Entry 5CZ2 (X-ray diffraction, 2.72 A resolution); this record covers chains A and B of the 4 polymer chains in the assembly.

== Chain A (and B) ==
Molecule: Pol polyprotein
Source organism: Mouse mammary tumor virus (strain BR6)
Notes: EC 2.7.7.49, 2.7.7.7, 3.1.26.4, 2.7.7.-, 3.1.-.-; chain B of this document is another copy of the same molecule, construct and numbering; everything in this record applies to it too
UniProtKB: P03365 (POL_MMTVB); residues 1-210 here correspond to UniProt positions 581-790 (UniProt number = residue number + 580)
Chain sequence (210 residues; numbered 1 to 210; the number before each row is that of its first residue):
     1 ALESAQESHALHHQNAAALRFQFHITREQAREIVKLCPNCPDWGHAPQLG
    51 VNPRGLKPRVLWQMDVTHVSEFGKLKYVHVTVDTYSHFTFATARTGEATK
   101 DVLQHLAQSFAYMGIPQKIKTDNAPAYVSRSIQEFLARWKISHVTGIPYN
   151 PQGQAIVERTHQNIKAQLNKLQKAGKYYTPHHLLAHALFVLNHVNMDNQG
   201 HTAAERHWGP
Disordered / not traced: 1-50, 146-153, 210 (chain B: 1-55, 145-153, 173-175, 210)
Ion coordination: Mg2+: Asp-65, Asp-122

== How chain A and chain B interact ==
Pairs across the interface - 34 pairs, chain A then chain B:
  Leu-103(A) / Tyr-178(B)  hydrophobic
  Gln-104(A) / Tyr-178(B)
  Gln-104(A) / Thr-179(B)  hydrogen bond
  Ala-107(A) / His-182(B)
  Ala-107(A) / Ala-185(B)
  Gln-108(A) / Ala-185(B)
  Phe-110(A) / Phe-189(B)
  Phe-110(A) / His-193(B)
  Ala-111(A) / Tyr-112(B)  hydrogen bond (backbone-side chain)
  Ala-111(A) / Ala-185(B)
  Ala-111(A) / Phe-189(B)
  Ala-111(A) / His-193(B)  hydrogen bond (backbone-side chain)
  Tyr-112(A) / Ala-111(B)  hydrogen bond (side chain-backbone)
  Tyr-112(A) / Tyr-112(B)  hydrophobic
  Ile-115(A) / Phe-189(B)  hydrophobic
  Trp-139(A) / His-186(B)
  Ala-174(A) / Arg-138(B)
  Tyr-178(A) / Lys-100(B)
  Tyr-178(A) / Leu-103(B)  hydrophobic
  Tyr-178(A) / Gln-104(B)
  Thr-179(A) / Gln-104(B)  hydrogen bond
  His-182(A) / Ala-107(B)
  Ala-185(A) / Ala-107(B)
  Ala-185(A) / Gln-108(B)
  Ala-185(A) / Ala-111(B)
  His-186(A) / Trp-139(B)
  Phe-189(A) / Phe-110(B)
  Phe-189(A) / Ala-111(B)
  Phe-189(A) / Ile-115(B)  hydrophobic
  His-193(A) / Phe-110(B)
  His-193(A) / Ala-111(B)  hydrogen bond (side chain-backbone)
  His-193(A) / Trp-208(B)
  Trp-208(A) / His-193(B)
  Trp-208(A) / Trp-208(B)
Interface residues without a listed pair, chain A (24 interface residues in all): Lys-100, Met-113, Gly-114, His-181, Leu-188, Ala-204
Interface residues without a listed pair, chain B (22 interface residues in all): Gly-114, Leu-188, Ala-204

== In short ==
24 residues of chain A and 22 residues of chain B are in contact; the contacts include 6 hydrogen bonds. Polar
pairs include Gln-104(A)/Thr-179(B), Ala-111(A)/Tyr-112(B) and Ala-111(A)/His-193(B). Asp-65(A) and Asp-122(A)
form the Mg2+ site.
Both chains are Pol polyprotein (Mouse mammary tumor virus (strain BR6)). Entry 5CZ2 (Crystal structure of a
two-domain fragment of MMTV integrase) was determined by X-ray diffraction (same publication as 3JCA, 5CZ1 and
5D7U).
